7KDF - chains A and E of the 5 polymer chains in the assembly; structure by X-ray diffraction, 2.72 A resolution.

# Chain A
Protein: NDC80 isoform 1
Organism: Saccharomyces cerevisiae
Reference sequence: A0A6A5Q2M2 (A0A6A5Q2M2_YEASX); residue numbers follow UniProt; this construct covers 114-318, 621-689
Amino-acid sequence (277 residues; numbered 111 to 689; 302 numbers in that range are skipped by the numbering (no residue carries them; nothing is unmodelled there); the number before each row is that of its first residue):
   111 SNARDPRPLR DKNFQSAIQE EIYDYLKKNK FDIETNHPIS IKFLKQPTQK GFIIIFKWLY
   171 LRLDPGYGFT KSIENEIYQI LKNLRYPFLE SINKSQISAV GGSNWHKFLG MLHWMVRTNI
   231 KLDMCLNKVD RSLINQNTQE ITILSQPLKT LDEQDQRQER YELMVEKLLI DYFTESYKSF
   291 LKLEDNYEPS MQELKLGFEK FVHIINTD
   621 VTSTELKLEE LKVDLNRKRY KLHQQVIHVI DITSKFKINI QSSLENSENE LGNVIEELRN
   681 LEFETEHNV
Unresolved in the structure: 111-112, 685-689
Differences from the reference sequence: expression tag (111-113)

# Chain E
Protein: STU2
Reference sequence: A0A6A5PTU3 (A0A6A5PTU3_YEASX); numbering as in UniProt (aligned over 856-888)
Amino-acid sequence (33 residues; each row starts with the number of its first residue):
   856 EESYKRAAAV TSTLKARIEK MKAKSRREGT TRT
Unresolved in the structure: 856-860
Modified residues: Mse876 (selenomethionine; parent Met)

# Chain A / chain E interface
Residue-residue contacts (10; chain A residue first):
  Ile647(A) - Leu869(E)
  Ile650(A) - Leu869(E)  hydrophobic
  Asp651(A) - Leu869(E)
  Asp651(A) - Arg872(E)  salt bridge
  Ser654(A) - Arg872(E)  hydrogen bond
  Ser654(A) - Mse876(E)
  Lys655(A) - Arg872(E)
  Lys657(A) - Mse876(E)
  Ile658(A) - Arg872(E)
  Gln661(A) - Lys879(E)
Also at the interface, not in a pair above, chain E (6 interface residues in all): Val865, Lys875
Interface features reported in the paper:
  - specific contacts: Asp651(A)-Arg872(E), Ser654(A)-Arg872(E) (hydrogen bond)
  - interface residues, chain E: Val865(E), Leu869(E), Mse876(E)
  - hot spots on chain E (mutagenesis) - L869A, M876A: abolished binding to Ndc80cdwarf

# In short
The interface between chain A and chain E involves 8 residues on one side and 6 on the other, with 1 hydrogen
bond and 1 salt bridge. Polar contacts include Asp651(A)-Arg872(E) and Ser654(A)-Arg872(E). The authors report
a contact between Asp651(A) and Arg872(E); a hydrogen bond between Ser654(A) and Arg872(E). From the paper:
L869A and M876A of chain E abolish binding to Ndc80cdwarf; interface residues Val865(E), Leu869(E) and
Mse876(E).
Here chain A is NDC80 isoform 1 (Saccharomyces cerevisiae) and chain E is STU2. Entry 7KDF (Structure of Stu2
Bound to dwarf Ndc80c) was determined by X-ray diffraction.
